7K35 - chains A and B; structure by X-ray diffraction, 1.20 A resolution.

[Chain A (and B)]
Name: Alcohol dehydrogenase E chain
Source organism: Equus caballus
Notes: EC 1.1.1.1; chain B of this document is another copy of the same molecule, construct and numbering; everything in this record applies to it too
UniProt: P00327 (ADH1E_HORSE); residues 1-374 here correspond to UniProt positions 2-375 (UniProt number = residue number + 1)
Chain sequence (374 residues; row label = number of the first residue in the row):
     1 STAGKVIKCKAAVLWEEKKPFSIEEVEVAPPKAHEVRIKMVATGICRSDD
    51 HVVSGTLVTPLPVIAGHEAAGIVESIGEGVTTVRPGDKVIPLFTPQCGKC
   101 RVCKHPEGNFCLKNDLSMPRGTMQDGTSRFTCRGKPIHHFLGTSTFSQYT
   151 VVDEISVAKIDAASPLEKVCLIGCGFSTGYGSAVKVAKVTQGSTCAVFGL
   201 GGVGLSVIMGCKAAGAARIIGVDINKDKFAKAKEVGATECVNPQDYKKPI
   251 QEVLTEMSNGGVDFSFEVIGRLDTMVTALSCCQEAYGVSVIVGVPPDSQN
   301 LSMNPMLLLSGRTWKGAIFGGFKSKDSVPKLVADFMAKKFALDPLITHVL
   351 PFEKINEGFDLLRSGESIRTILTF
UniProt features mapped onto this chain:
  - binding site (Zn(2+)): Cys46, Ser48, His67, Cys97, Cys100, Cys103, Cys111, Cys174
  - binding site (an alcohol): Ser48, His67
  - binding site (NAD(+)): Ser48, Gly199 to Gly204, Asp223, Lys228, Val292 to Val294, Phe319, Arg369
  - modified residue: Ser1 (N-acetylserine)
Ion coordination: Zn2+ site 1: Cys46, His67, Cys174 (together with (4-methylphenyl)methanol); Zn2+ site 2: Cys97, Cys100, Cys103, Cys111
Residues lining bound ligands:
  - NADH (NAI; 1,4-dihydronicotinamide adenine dinucleotide): Cys46, Arg47, Ser48, His51, Phe93, Cys174, Thr178, Gly199, Leu200, Gly201, Gly202, Val203, Gly204, Val222, Asp223, Ile224, Asn225, Lys228, Val268, Ile269, Gly270, Arg271, Thr274, Val292, Gly293, Val294, Ala317, Ile318, Phe319, Leu362, Arg369
  - (4-methylphenyl)methanol (VTG): Cys46, Ser48, Leu57, His67, Phe93, Leu116, Leu141, Cys174, Val294, Ile318
Reported in the primary citation:
  - binding site for (4-methylphenyl)methanol: Ser48
  - conformationally variable residues (side-chain flip): Leu57, Leu116
  - binding site for NADH: His51
  - specificity-determining residues: Leu57, Leu116 (proposed by the authors, not directly observed)

[Interface between chain A and chain B]
Contacting residue pairs - 83 pairs, chain A then chain B:
  Arg101(A) with Ser258(B), hydrogen bond (side chain-backbone); Asn259(B), hydrogen bond (side chain-backbone); Gly260(B); Gly261(B), hydrogen bond (side chain-backbone); Gln283(B); Tyr286(B), hydrogen bond
  Val102(A) with Gln283(B); Ala285(B), hydrophobic; Tyr286(B), hydrophobic
  His105(A) with Tyr286(B)
  Phe110(A) with Glu284(B); Ala285(B), hydrophobic; Ser310(B)
  Leu112(A) with Glu284(B)
  Ser117(A) with Glu284(B)
  Ser258(A) with Arg101(B), hydrogen bond (backbone-side chain)
  Asn259(A) with Arg101(B), hydrogen bond (backbone-side chain)
  Gly260(A) with Arg101(B)
  Gly261(A) with Arg101(B), hydrogen bond (backbone-side chain)
  Leu272(A) with Pro305(B), hydrophobic
  Met275(A) with Pro305(B), hydrophobic
  Gln283(A) with Arg101(B); Val102(B)
  Glu284(A) with Phe110(B); Leu112(B); Ser117(B)
  Ala285(A) with Val102(B), hydrophobic; Phe110(B), hydrophobic
  Tyr286(A) with Arg101(B), hydrogen bond; His105(B)
  Ile291(A) with Leu308(B), hydrophobic; Leu309(B)
  Val292(A) with Leu309(B)
  Gly293(A) with Leu309(B)
  Pro295(A) with Pro305(B), hydrophobic; Met306(B), hydrophobic
  Gln299(A) with Pro305(B)
  Asn300(A) with Ser302(B), hydrogen bond; Met303(B); Asn304(B), hydrogen bond (side chain-backbone)
  Leu301(A) with Leu301(B); Ser302(B); Met303(B), hydrogen bond (backbone-backbone)
  Ser302(A) with Asn300(B), hydrogen bond; Leu301(B)
  Met303(A) with Asn300(B); Leu301(B), hydrogen bond (backbone-backbone)
  Asn304(A) with Asn300(B), hydrogen bond (backbone-side chain)
  Pro305(A) with Leu272(B), hydrophobic; Met275(B), hydrophobic; Pro295(B), hydrophobic; Gln299(B); Leu301(B), hydrophobic
  Met306(A) with Pro295(B)
  Leu308(A) with Ile291(B), hydrophobic; Trp314(B), hydrophobic; Gly316(B), hydrogen bond (backbone-backbone); Ala317(B)
  Leu309(A) with Ile291(B); Val292(B); Gly293(B); Gly316(B); Ala317(B), hydrogen bond (backbone-backbone); Ile318(B), hydrogen bond (backbone-backbone)
  Ser310(A) with Phe110(B)
  Gly311(A) with Gly316(B)
  Arg312(A) with Lys315(B); Gly316(B)
  Thr313(A) with Thr313(B); Trp314(B); Lys315(B)
  Trp314(A) with Leu308(B), hydrophobic; Thr313(B); Trp314(B), hydrogen bond (backbone-backbone)
  Lys315(A) with Arg312(B); Thr313(B)
  Gly316(A) with Leu308(B), hydrogen bond (backbone-backbone); Leu309(B); Gly311(B); Arg312(B)
  Ala317(A) with Leu308(B); Leu309(B), hydrogen bond (backbone-backbone)
  Ile318(A) with Leu309(B), hydrogen bond (backbone-backbone)
Also at the interface, not in a pair above, chain A (45 interface residues in all): Glu107, Gly108, Val262, Asp263, Val294, Ser298
Also at the interface, not in a pair above, chain B (41 interface residues in all): Gly108, Val294

[In short]
45 residues of chain A face 41 of chain B across their interface, with 21 hydrogen bonds. Polar contacts
include Arg101(A)-Ser258(B), Arg101(A)-Asn259(B) and Arg101(A)-Gly261(B). Chain A binds NADH and
(4-methylphenyl)methanol. The paper reports a binding site for (4-methylphenyl)methanol at Ser48(A); a binding
site for NADH at His51(A).
Both chains are Alcohol dehydrogenase E chain (Equus caballus). Entry 7K35 (EQADH-NADH-4-METHYLBENZYL ALCOHOL,
p21) was determined by X-ray diffraction (same publication as 7JQA and 6XT2).
